PDB entry 6FKH | electron microscopy, 4.20 A resolution (low resolution: residue-level contacts below are approximate; hydrogen-bond / salt-bridge calls are withheld) | chains E and F of the 26 polymer chains in the assembly

Chain E:
Protein: ATP synthase subunit alpha, chloroplastic
Source organism: Spinacia oleracea
Notes: EC 3.6.3.14
UniProt: P06450 (ATPA_SPIOL); residues 1-507 here = UniProt positions 1-507
Amino-acid sequence (507 residues; each row starts with the number of its first residue):
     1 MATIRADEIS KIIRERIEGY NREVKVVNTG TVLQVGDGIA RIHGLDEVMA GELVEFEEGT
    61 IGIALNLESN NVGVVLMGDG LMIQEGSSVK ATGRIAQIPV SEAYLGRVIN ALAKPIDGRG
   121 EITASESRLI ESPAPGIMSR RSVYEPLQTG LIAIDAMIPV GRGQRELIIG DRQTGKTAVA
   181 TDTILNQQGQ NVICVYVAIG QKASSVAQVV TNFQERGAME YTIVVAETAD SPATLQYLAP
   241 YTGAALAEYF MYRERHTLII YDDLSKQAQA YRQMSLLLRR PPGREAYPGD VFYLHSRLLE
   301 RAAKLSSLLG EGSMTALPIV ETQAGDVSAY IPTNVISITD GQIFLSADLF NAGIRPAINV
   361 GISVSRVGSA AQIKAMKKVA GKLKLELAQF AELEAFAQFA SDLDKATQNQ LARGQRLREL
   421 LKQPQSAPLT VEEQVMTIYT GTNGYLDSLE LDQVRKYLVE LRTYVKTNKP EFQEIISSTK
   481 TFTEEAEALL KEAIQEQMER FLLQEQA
Not modelled in the structure: 1-6, 504-507
Metal / ion sites: Mg2+: T177 (together with ATP)
Small-molecule neighbours: ATP (adenosine-5'-triphosphate): D171, R172, Q173, T174, G175, K176, T177, A178, F350, R355, P356, Q423, P424, Q425
Swiss-Prot annotation at these positions:
  - binding site (ATP): G170 to T177
  - site: S363 (Required for activity)

Chain F:
Protein: ATP synthase subunit beta, chloroplastic
Source organism: Spinacia oleracea
Notes: EC 3.6.3.14
UniProt: P00825 (ATPB_SPIOL); numbering as in UniProt (aligned over 1-498)
Amino-acid sequence (498 residues; numbered 1 to 498; the number before each row is that of its first residue):
     1 MRINPTTSDP GVSTLEKKNL GRIAQIIGPV LDVAFPPGKM PNIYNALIVK GRDTAGQPMN
    61 VTCEVQQLLG NNRVRAVAMS ATDGLTRGME VIDTGAPLSV PVGGATLGRI FNVLGEPVDN
   121 LGPVDTRTTS PIHRSAPAFT QLDTKLSIFE TGIKVVDLLA PYRRGGKIGL FGGAGVGKTV
   181 LIMELINNIA KAHGGVSVFG GVGERTREGN DLYMEMKESG VINEQNIAES KVALVYGQMN
   241 EPPGARMRVG LTALTMAEYF RDVNEQDVLL FIDNIFRFVQ AGSEVSALLG RMPSAVGYQP
   301 TLSTEMGSLQ ERITSTKEGS ITSIQAVYVP ADDLTDPAPA TTFAHLDATT VLSRGLAAKG
   361 IYPAVDPLDS TSTMLQPRIV GEEHYEIAQR VKETLQRYKE LQDIIAILGL DELSEEDRLT
   421 VARARKIERF LSQPFFVAEV FTGSPGKYVG LAETIRGFQL ILSGELDSLP EQAFYLVGNI
   481 DEATAKAMNL EMESKLKK
Not modelled in the structure: 1-16, 495-498
Metal / ion sites: Mg2+: T179 (together with ADP)
Small-molecule neighbours:
  - ADP (adenosine-5'-diphosphate): G173, A174, G175, V176, G177, K178, T179, V180, R205, E208, Y362, F435, A438, F441, T442
  - ATP (adenosine-5'-triphosphate): T373, L375, Q376, Y385
Swiss-Prot annotation at these positions:
  - binding site (ATP): G172 to T179

Chain E / chain F interface:
Residue-residue contacts - 87 pairs, chain E then chain F:
  G44(E) - R87(F)
  L45(E) - R87(F)
  D46(E) - R87(F)
  E47(E) - T86(F)
  V48(E) - L85(F)
  V48(E) - T86(F)
  M49(E) - G84(F)
  M49(E) - L85(F)
  M49(E) - T86(F)
  A50(E) - T82(F)
  A50(E) - D83(F)
  A50(E) - G84(F)
  A50(E) - L85(F)
  L65(E) - I26(F)
  L65(E) - G28(F)
  N66(E) - I26(F)
  N66(E) - I27(F)
  L67(E) - Q25(F)
  L67(E) - I26(F)
  L67(E) - L85(F)
  L67(E) - R87(F)
  E68(E) - Q25(F)
  E68(E) - R87(F)
  S69(E) - A24(F)
  S69(E) - Q25(F)
  N71(E) - R87(F)
  V72(E) - R87(F)
  I95(E) - D83(F)
  I95(E) - G84(F)
  A134(E) - N240(F)
  G136(E) - T206(F)
  I137(E) - I110(F)
  I137(E) - V118(F)
  I137(E) - T206(F)
  I137(E) - G209(F)
  I137(E) - N210(F)
  I137(E) - Y236(F)
  M138(E) - V118(F)
  M138(E) - D119(F)
  M138(E) - N120(F)
  R140(E) - N210(F)
  R141(E) - N210(F)
  S142(E) - D211(F)
  S142(E) - M214(F)
  R165(E) - R205(F)
  P281(E) - P293(F)
  P282(E) - V296(F)
  P282(E) - G297(F)
  G283(E) - V296(F)
  G283(E) - G297(F)
  R284(E) - V296(F)
  R284(E) - D333(F)
  R284(E) - D336(F)
  G289(E) - E284(F)
  D290(E) - E284(F)
  F292(E) - M239(F)
  F292(E) - R246(F)
  F292(E) - R277(F)
  F292(E) - Q280(F)
  Y293(E) - M239(F)
  Y293(E) - N240(F)
  Y293(E) - E241(F)
  Y293(E) - P242(F)
  Y293(E) - R246(F)
  Y293(E) - E284(F)
  S296(E) - M239(F)
  E300(E) - R205(F)
  E300(E) - T206(F)
  E300(E) - M239(F)
  S328(E) - A331(F)
  S328(E) - D332(F)
  T333(E) - A174(F)
  T333(E) - Y328(F)
  I336(E) - A174(F)
  I336(E) - R205(F)
  S337(E) - A174(F)
  S337(E) - R205(F)
  S337(E) - M239(F)
  S337(E) - R277(F)
  I338(E) - R205(F)
  I338(E) - M239(F)
  T339(E) - R205(F)
  D340(E) - R205(F)
  D340(E) - R207(F)
  R366(E) - R207(F)
  R366(E) - V440(F)
  R366(E) - F441(F)
Interface residues without a listed pair, chain E (45 interface residues in all): G51, N70, P135, N334
Interface residues without a listed pair, chain F (48 interface residues in all): R73, G175, E204, Y213, P243, A287

Summary:
45 residues of chain E and 48 residues of chain F are in contact. Bound to chain E: ATP. Bound to chain F: ADP
and ATP. From UniProt: 8 ATP-binding residues on chain E; 8 ATP-binding residues on chain F.
Chain E is ATP synthase subunit alpha, chloroplastic and chain F is ATP synthase subunit beta, chloroplastic,
both from Spinacia oleracea; the structure, Chloroplast F1Fo conformation 2, was determined by electron
microscopy, deposited together with 6FKF and 6FKI.
